Entry 6RE7 (electron microscopy, 3.10 A resolution); this record covers chains P and U of the 20 polymer chains in the assembly.

[Chain P]
Protein: Mitochondrial ATP synthase subunit OSCP
Organism: Polytomella sp. Pringsheim 198.80
Reference sequence: D8V7I1 (D8V7I1_9CHLO); residue numbers follow UniProt; this construct covers 1-229
Chain sequence (229 residues; each row starts with the number of its first residue):
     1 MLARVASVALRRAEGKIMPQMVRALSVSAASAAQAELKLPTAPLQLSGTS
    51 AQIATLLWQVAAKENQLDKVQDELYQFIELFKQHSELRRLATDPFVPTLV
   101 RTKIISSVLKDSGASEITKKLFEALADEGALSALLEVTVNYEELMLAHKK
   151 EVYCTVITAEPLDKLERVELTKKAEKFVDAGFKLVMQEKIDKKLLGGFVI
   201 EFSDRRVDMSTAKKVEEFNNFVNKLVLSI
Not modelled in the structure: 1-36, 151-229

[Chain U]
Protein: ATP synthase subunit alpha
Organism: Polytomella sp. Pringsheim 198.80
Reference sequence: A0ZW40 (A0ZW40_9CHLO); residues 1-562 here = UniProt positions 1-562
Chain sequence (562 residues; each row starts with the number of its first residue):
     1 MRSPAAFVARSGLFKASLGQSNWAQKAEQMMASVTRTFAADAKALDELRK
    51 PKFSSKYLIQHVSQKLIPAVKEWEKSYQPPVIHLGRVLSVGDGIARVYGL
   101 KSVQAGELVCFDSGVKGMALNLQADHVGVVVFGNDSVIHQGDLVYRTGQI
   151 VNVPIGPGTLGRVTDGLGQPIDGKGPLTNVRSSLVEVKAPGIIARQSVRE
   201 PLFTGVKAVDALVPIGRGQRELIIGDRQTGKTAVAIDAIIHQKNCNEQVP
   251 KAQRVYCVYVAVGQKRSTVAQLVKLFTQTGAMRYTIMVSATASDAAPLQF
   301 LAPYSGCAMAEYFRDTGKHGLIIYDDLSKQSVAYRQMSLLLRRPPGREAF
   351 PGDVFYLHSRLLERAAKLSKELGGGSLTAFPVIETQAGDVSAYIATNVIS
   401 ITDGQIFLETELFYKGIRPALNVGLSVSRVGSAAQFPGMKQVAGTLKLEL
   451 AQYREVAAFAQFGSDLDAATQYVLERGARLTEMLKQKQFAPIPIERQTVA
   501 VYAATKGFLDKVRVQDIVAAEEAVISQVNPAVFKILKANGKITPALDAHL
   551 KAELRKVKLPGA
Not modelled in the structure: 1-39
Construct notes: conflict Arg266 (Lys in A0ZW40)
Ion coordination: Mg2+: Thr232 (together with ATP)
Small-molecule neighbours: ATP (adenosine-5'-triphosphate): Asp226, Arg227, Gln228, Thr229, Gly230, Lys231, Thr232, Ala233, Glu384, Phe413, Arg418, Pro419, Gln486, Lys487, Gln488

[Chain P / chain U interface]
Residue-residue contacts (58):
  Lys69(P) - Tyr57(U)  hydrogen bond
  Asp72(P) - Phe53(U)
  Asp72(P) - Ser55(U)
  Glu73(P) - Tyr57(U)  hydrogen bond
  Tyr75(P) - Lys52(U)
  Tyr75(P) - Phe53(U)  hydrophobic
  Gln76(P) - Ser55(U)  hydrogen bond (side chain-backbone)
  Gln76(P) - Tyr57(U)
  Gln76(P) - Leu58(U)  hydrogen bond (side chain-backbone)
  Gln76(P) - Ile59(U)
  Phe77(P) - Leu58(U)  hydrophobic
  Glu79(P) - Pro51(U)
  Glu79(P) - Phe53(U)
  Glu79(P) - Ile59(U)
  Leu80(P) - Val62(U)  hydrophobic
  Lys82(P) - Arg49(U)  hydrogen bond (side chain-backbone)
  His84(P) - Ser63(U)  hydrogen bond
  His84(P) - Leu66(U)
  Glu86(P) - Val70(U)
  Leu87(P) - Leu66(U)  hydrophobic
  Arg89(P) - Tyr77(U)
  Arg89(P) - Gln78(U)  hydrogen bond (side chain-backbone)
  Arg89(P) - Pro80(U)
  Leu90(P) - Tyr77(U)
  Asp93(P) - Tyr98(U)
  Pro94(P) - Leu88(U)  hydrophobic
  Phe95(P) - Gln78(U)
  Phe95(P) - Arg86(U)
  Phe95(P) - Val87(U)
  Phe95(P) - Leu88(U)  hydrophobic
  Phe95(P) - Tyr98(U)  hydrophobic
  Phe95(P) - Gln140(U)
  Val96(P) - Tyr77(U)  hydrophobic
  Val100(P) - Ser76(U)
  Val100(P) - Tyr77(U)  hydrophobic
  Lys103(P) - Trp73(U)
  Ile104(P) - Ala69(U)
  Ile104(P) - Trp73(U)  hydrophobic
  Ile104(P) - Tyr77(U)
  Ser107(P) - Lys65(U)
  Ser107(P) - Ala69(U)
  Val108(P) - His61(U)
  Val108(P) - Val62(U)
  Val108(P) - Lys65(U)
  Val108(P) - Leu66(U)
  Asp111(P) - His61(U)  salt bridge
  Ser112(P) - Tyr57(U)  hydrogen bond (side chain-backbone)
  Ser112(P) - His61(U)
  Gly113(P) - Tyr57(U)
  Leu135(P) - Leu45(U)
  Leu135(P) - Leu48(U)  hydrophobic
  Glu136(P) - Ala40(U)
  Thr138(P) - Leu48(U)
  Val139(P) - Ala44(U)
  Val139(P) - Leu45(U)  hydrophobic
  Val139(P) - Leu48(U)  hydrophobic
  Glu142(P) - Leu48(U)
  Glu142(P) - Lys52(U)  salt bridge
Other interface residues (no listed pair), chain P (36 interface residues in all): Ile78, Pro97, Leu109, Lys110, Ala114
Other interface residues (no listed pair), chain U (32 interface residues in all): Ile67, Pro79, Gly141

[Overview]
Chain P and chain U form an interface of 36 and 32 residues respectively, with 8 hydrogen bonds and 2 salt
bridges. Polar contacts include Asp111(P)-His61(U), Glu142(P)-Lys52(U) and Lys69(P)-Tyr57(U). Chain U binds
ATP.
Chain P is Mitochondrial ATP synthase subunit OSCP and chain U is ATP synthase subunit alpha, both from
Polytomella sp. Pringsheim 198.80; the structure, Cryo-EM structure of Polytomella F-ATP synthase, Rotary
substate 2C, focussed refinement of F1 head and rotor, was determined by electron microscopy together with
6RD4, 6RD5, 6RD6, 6RD7, 6RD8, 6RD9 and 46 further entries from the same study.
